3VZU - chain X; structure by X-ray diffraction, 2.90 A resolution.

== Chain X ==
Protein: outer membrane protein
From: Neisseria meningitidis
Chain sequence (355 residues; each row starts with the number of its first residue; numbers below 1 keep their minus sign (Met-13 is residue -13)):
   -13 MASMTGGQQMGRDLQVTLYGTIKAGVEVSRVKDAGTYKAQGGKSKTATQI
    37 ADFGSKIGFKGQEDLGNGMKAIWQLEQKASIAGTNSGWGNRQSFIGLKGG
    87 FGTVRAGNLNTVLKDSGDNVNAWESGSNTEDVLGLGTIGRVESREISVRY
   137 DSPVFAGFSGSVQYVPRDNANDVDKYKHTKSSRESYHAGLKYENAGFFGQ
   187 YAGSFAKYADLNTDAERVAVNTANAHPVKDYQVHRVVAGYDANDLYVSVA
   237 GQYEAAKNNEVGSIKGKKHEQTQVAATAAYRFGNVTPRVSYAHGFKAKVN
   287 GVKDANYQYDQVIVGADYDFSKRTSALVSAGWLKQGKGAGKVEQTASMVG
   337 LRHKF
Disordered / not traced: -13 to 0
Residues lining bound ligands: AMP-PNP (ANP; phosphoaminophosphonic acid-adenylate ester): Lys9, Phe39, Lys42, Glu62, Arg77, Asn96, Lys100, Asp104, Glu110, Glu116, Arg130

== Overview ==
Ligands of chain X: AMP-PNP.
Chain X is outer membrane protein (Neisseria meningitidis); the structure, Crystal Structure of outer membrane
protein PorB from Neisseria meningitidis in complex with AMP-PNP, was determined by X-ray diffraction,
deposited together with 3VZT, 3VZW and 3A2S.
